PDB entry 7W5X | electron microscopy, 3.40 A resolution | chains 1 and C of the 9 polymer chains in the assembly

Chain 1:
Molecule: zwf promoter DNA forward strand
Sequence (75 nucleotides; each row starts with the number of its first residue):
    13 ATCGCACGGG TGGATAAGCG TTTACAGTTT TCGCAAGCTC GTAAAAGCAG TATAATGGGA
    73 GCTGTCACGG ATGCA

Chain C:
Name: DNA-directed RNA polymerase subunit beta
Organism: Escherichia coli K-12
Notes: EC 2.7.7.6; engineered mutation(s): D516V
UniProtKB: P0A8V2 (RPOB_ECOLI); residues 1-1342 here = UniProt positions 1-1342
Chain sequence (1342 residues; numbered 1 to 1342; the number before each row is that of its first residue):
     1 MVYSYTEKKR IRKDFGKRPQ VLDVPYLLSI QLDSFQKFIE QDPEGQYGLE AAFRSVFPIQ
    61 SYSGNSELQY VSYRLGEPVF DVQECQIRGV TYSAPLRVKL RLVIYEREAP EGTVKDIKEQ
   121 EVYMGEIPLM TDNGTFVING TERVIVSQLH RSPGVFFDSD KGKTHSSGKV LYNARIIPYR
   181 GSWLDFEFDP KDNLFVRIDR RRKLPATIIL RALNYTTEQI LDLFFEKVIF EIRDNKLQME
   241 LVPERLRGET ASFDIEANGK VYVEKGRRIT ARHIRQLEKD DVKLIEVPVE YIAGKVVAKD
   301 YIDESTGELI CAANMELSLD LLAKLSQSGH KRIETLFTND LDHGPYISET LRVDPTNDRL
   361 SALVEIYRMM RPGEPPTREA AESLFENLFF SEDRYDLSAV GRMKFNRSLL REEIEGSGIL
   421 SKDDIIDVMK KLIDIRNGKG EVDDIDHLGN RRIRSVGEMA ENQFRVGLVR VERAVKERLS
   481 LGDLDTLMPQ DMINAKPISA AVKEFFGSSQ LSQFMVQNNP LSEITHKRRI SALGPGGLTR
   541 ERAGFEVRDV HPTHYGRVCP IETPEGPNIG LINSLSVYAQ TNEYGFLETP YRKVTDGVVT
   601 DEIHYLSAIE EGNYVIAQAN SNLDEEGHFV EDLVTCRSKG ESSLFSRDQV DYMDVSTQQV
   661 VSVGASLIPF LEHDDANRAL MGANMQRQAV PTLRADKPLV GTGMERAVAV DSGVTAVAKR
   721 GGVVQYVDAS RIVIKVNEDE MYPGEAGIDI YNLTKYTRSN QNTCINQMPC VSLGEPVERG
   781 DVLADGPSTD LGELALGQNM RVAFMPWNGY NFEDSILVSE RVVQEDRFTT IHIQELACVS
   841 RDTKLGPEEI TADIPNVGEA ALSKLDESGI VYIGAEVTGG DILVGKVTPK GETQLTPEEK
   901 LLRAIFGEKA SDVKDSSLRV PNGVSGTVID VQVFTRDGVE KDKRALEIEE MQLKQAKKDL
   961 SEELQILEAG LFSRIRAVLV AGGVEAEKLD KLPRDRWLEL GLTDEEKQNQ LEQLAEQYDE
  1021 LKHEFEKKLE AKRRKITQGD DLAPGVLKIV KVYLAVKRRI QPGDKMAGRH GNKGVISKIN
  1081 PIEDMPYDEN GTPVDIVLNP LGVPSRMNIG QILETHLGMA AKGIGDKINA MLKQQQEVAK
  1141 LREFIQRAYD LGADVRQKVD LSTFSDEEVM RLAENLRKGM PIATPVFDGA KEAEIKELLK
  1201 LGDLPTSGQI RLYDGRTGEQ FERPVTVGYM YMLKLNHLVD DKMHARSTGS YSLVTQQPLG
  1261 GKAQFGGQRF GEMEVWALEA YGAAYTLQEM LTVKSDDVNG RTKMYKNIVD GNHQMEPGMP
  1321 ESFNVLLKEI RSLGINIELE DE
Unresolved in the structure: 1-2
Sequence notes: variant Val516 (Asp in P0A8V2)
Curated features (UniProtKB/Swiss-Prot):
  - modified residue (N6-acetyllysine): Lys1022, Lys1200
  - mutagenesis: Ile561 (I561S: Resistant to antibiotics salinamide A and B), Ile569 (I569S: Resistant to antibiotics salinamide A and B), Ala665 (A665E: Resistant to antibiotics salinamide A and B), Asp675 (D675A/G: Resistant to antibiotics salinamide A and B), Asn677 (N677H/K: Resistant to antibiotics salinamide A and B), Leu680 (L680M: Resistant to antibiotics salinamide A and B), Glu813 (E813K: Disrupts the enzyme's active center)

Interface between chain 1 and chain C:
Pairs across the interface (21):
  DG71(1) with Tyr367(C), base contact; Arg371(C), hydrogen bond to the base; Glu374(C), hydrogen bond to the base
  DA72(1) with Arg394(C), hydrogen bond to the base; Arg473(C), base contact
  DG73(1) with Arg470(C), salt bridge to the phosphate; Arg473(C), salt bridge to the phosphate
  DT75(1) with Asp199(C), base contact
  DG76(1) with Gly181(C), base contact; Trp183(C), stacking on the base; Asp199(C), hydrogen bond to the base; Arg200(C), base contact; Arg542(C), salt bridge to the phosphate
  DT77(1) with Arg151(C), base contact; Arg175(C), hydrogen bond to the base; Trp183(C), base contact; Asp185(C), base contact; Arg200(C), base contact; Gly537(C), phosphate contact; Arg542(C), salt bridge to the phosphate
  DC78(1) with Arg542(C), sugar contact
Other interface residues (no listed pair), chain 1 (8 interface residues in all): DG69
Other interface residues (no listed pair), chain C (18 interface residues in all): Leu538, Thr539, Ala543

In short:
The interface between chain 1 and chain C involves 8 residues on one side and 18 on the other, with 5 hydrogen
bonds, 4 salt bridges and 1 aromatic stacking contact. Polar pairs include DG71(1)-Arg371(C),
DG71(1)-Glu374(C) and DA72(1)-Arg394(C).
Chain 1 is zwf promoter DNA forward strand and chain C is DNA-directed RNA polymerase subunit beta
(Escherichia coli K-12); the structure, Cryo-EM structure of SoxS-dependent transcription activation complex
with zwf promoter DNA, was determined by electron microscopy (same publication as 7W5W and 7W5Y).
